PDB entry 6E0I | X-ray diffraction, 1.90 A resolution | chain A

[Chain A]
Protein: Glucokinase
Organism: Homo sapiens
Notes: EC 2.7.1.2
UniProtKB: P35557 (HXK4_HUMAN); numbering as in UniProt (aligned over 1-458)
Chain sequence (458 residues; row label = number of the first residue in the row):
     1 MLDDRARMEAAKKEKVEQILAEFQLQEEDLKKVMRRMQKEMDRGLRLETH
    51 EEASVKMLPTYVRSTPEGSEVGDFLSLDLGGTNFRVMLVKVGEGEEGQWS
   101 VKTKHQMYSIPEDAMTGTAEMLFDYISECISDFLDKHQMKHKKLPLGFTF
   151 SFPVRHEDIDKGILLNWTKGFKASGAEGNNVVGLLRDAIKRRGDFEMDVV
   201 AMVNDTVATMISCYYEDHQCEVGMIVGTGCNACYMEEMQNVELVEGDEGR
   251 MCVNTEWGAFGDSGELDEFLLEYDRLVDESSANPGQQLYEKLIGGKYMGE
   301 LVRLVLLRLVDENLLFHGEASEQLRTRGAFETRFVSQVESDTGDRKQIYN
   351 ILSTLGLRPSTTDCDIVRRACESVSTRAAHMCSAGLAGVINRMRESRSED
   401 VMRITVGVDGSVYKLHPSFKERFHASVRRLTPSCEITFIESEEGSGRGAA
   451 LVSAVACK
Disordered / not traced: 67-68, 93-100
Ligand contacts:
  - alpha-D-glucopyranose (GLC): Gly-80, Ser-151, Phe-152, Pro-153, Thr-168, Lys-169, Asn-204, Asp-205, Thr-206, Ile-225, Gly-229, Cys-230, Asn-231, Glu-256, Gln-287, Glu-290
  - ar453588 (HKG; 1-{4-[5-({3-[(2-methylpyridin-3-yl)oxy]-5-[(pyridin-2-yl)sulfanyl]pyridin-2-yl}amino)-1,2,4-thiadiazol-3-yl]piperidin-1 -yl}ethan-1-one): Tyr-61, Val-62, Arg-63, Ser-64, Pro-66, Asp-158, Ile-159, Met-210, Ile-211, Tyr-214, Tyr-215, His-218, Met-235, Leu-451, Val-452, Val-455, Ala-456
Swiss-Prot annotation at these positions:
  - binding site (ATP): Asp-78 to Asn-83, Thr-228, Gly-295, Lys-296, Thr-332 to Ser-336, Ser-411 to Leu-415
  - binding site (substrate): Ser-151, Phe-152, Thr-168, Lys-169, Asn-204, Asp-205, Asn-231, Glu-256, Glu-290
  - natural variant: Val-16 (V16E: In MODY2), Ile-19 (I19N: In MODY2), Leu-20 (L20P: In MODY2), Arg-36 (R36W: In MODY2), Glu-40 (E40K: In PNDM1), Arg-43 (R43C: In PNDM1; R43H: In MODY2; R43S: In MODY2), Gly-44 (G44S: In MODY2), His-50 (H50D: In PNDM1), Ala-53 (A53S: In MODY2), Tyr-61 (Y61S: In MODY2), Thr-65 (T65I: In HHF3), Gly-68 (G68D: In MODY2), 83 further natural variant entries in UniProt
  - mutagenesis: Ser-64 (S64P: Increased glucokinase activity based on measure of catalytic efficiency. Increased affinity for glucose), Glu-177 (E177K: Small change in glucokinase activity), Met-197 (M197V: Increased glucokinase activity based on measure of catalytic efficiency. Increased affinity for glucose), Ile-211 (I211F: Increased glucokinase activity based on measure of catalytic efficiency. Increased affinity for glucose), Tyr-214 (Y214A: Increased glucokinase activity based on measure of catalytic efficiency. Increased affinity for glucose. No effect on affinity for ATP), Tyr-215 (Y215A: Increased glucokinase activity based on measure of catalytic efficiency. Increased affinity for glucose. Loss of inhibition by GCKR. No effect on affinity for ATP), Glu-256 (E256A: Inactive enzyme with no glucokinase activity), Lys-414 (K414A: Small change in glucokinase activity), Ser-453 (S453A: Increased glucokinase activity based on measure of catalytic efficiency. Increased affinity for glucose)

[Summary]
Ligands of chain A: alpha-D-glucopyranose and ar453588. Curated annotation (UniProt) lists 19 ATP-binding
residues, 9 substrate-binding residues and 9 mutagenesis sites.
Chain A is Glucokinase (Homo sapiens); the structure, Crystal structure of Glucokinase in complex with
compound 72, was determined by X-ray diffraction (same publication as 6E0E).
